PDB entry 6K71 | electron microscopy, 4.30 A resolution (low resolution: residue-level contacts below are approximate; hydrogen-bond / salt-bridge calls are withheld) | chains E and H of the 13 polymer chains in the assembly

# Chain E
Name: Translation initiation factor eIF-2B subunit gamma
From: Homo sapiens
UniProtKB: Q9NR50 (EI2BG_HUMAN); residue numbers follow UniProt; this construct covers 1-452
Sequence (452 residues; row label = number of the first residue in the row):
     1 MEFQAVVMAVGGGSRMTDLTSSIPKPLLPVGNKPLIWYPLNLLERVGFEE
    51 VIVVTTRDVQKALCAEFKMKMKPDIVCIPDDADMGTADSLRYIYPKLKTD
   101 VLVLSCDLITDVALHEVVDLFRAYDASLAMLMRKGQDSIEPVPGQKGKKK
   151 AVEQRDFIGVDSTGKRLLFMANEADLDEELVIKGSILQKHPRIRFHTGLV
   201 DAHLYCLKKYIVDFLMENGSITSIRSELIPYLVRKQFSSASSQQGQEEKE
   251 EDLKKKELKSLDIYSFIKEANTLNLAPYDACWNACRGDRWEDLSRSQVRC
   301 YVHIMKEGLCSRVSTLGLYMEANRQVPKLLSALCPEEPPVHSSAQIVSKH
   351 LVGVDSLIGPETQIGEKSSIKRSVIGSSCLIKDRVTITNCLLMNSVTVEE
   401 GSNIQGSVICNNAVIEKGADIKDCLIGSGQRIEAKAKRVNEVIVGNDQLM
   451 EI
Unresolved in the structure: 13-25, 57-60, 135-154, 237-238, 244-259, 268-271, 293-341, 445-452
UniProt features mapped onto this chain:
  - modified residue: M1 (N-acetylmethionine), S260 (Phosphoserine)
  - natural variant: L27 (L27Q: In VWM3), G47 (G47E: In VWM3), A87 (A87V: In VWM3), R225 (R225Q: In VWM3), I346 (I346T: In VWM3)

# Chain H
Name: Translation initiation factor eIF-2B subunit delta
From: Homo sapiens
UniProtKB: Q9UI10 (EI2BD_HUMAN); residue numbers follow UniProt; this construct covers 1-523
Sequence (523 residues; each row starts with the number of its first residue):
     1 MAAVAVAVREDSGSGMKAELPPGPGAVGREMTKEEKLQLRKEKKQQKKKR
    51 KEEKGAEPETGSAVSAAQCQVGPTRELPESGIQLGTPREKVPAGRSKAEL
   101 RAERRAKQEAERALKQARKGEQGGPPPKASPSTAGETPSGVKRLPEYPQV
   151 DDLLLRRLVKKPERQQVPTRKDYGSKVSLFSHLPQYSRQNSLTQFMSIPS
   201 SVIHPAMVRLGLQYSQGLVSGSNARCIALLRALQQVIQDYTTPPNEELSR
   251 DLVNKLKPYMSFLTQCRPLSASMHNAIKFLNKEITSVGSSKREEEAKSEL
   301 RAAIDRYVQEKIVLAAQAISRFAYQKISNGDVILVYGCSSLVSRILQEAW
   351 TEGRRFRVVVVDSRPWLEGRHTLRSLVHAGVPASYLLIPAASYVLPEVSK
   401 VLLGAHALLANGSVMSRVGTAQLALVARAHNVPVLVCCETYKFCERVQTD
   451 AFVSNELDDPDDLQCKRGEHVALANWQNHASLRLLNLVYDVTPPELVDLV
   501 ITELGMIPCSSVPVVLRVKSSDQ
Unresolved in the structure: 1-165, 523
UniProt features mapped onto this chain:
  - region: R170 to L179 (May bind the chemical integrated stress response (ISR) inhibitor ISRIB)
  - modified residue: A2 (N-acetylalanine), S12 (Phosphoserine), T86 (Phosphothreonine), S130 (Phosphoserine)
  - natural variant: R209 (R209Q: In VWM4), A228 (A228V: In VWM4), L269 (L269R: In VWM4), R357 (R357Q: In VWM4), R374 (R374C: In VWM4), C465 (C465R: In VWM4), Y489 (Y489H: In VWM4)

# Chain E / chain H interface
Pairs across the interface - 14 pairs, chain E then chain H:
  E2(E) - P205(H)
  F3(E) - I198(H)
  L43(E) - I198(H)
  V46(E) - S197(H)
  G47(E) - S197(H)
  G47(E) - P199(H)
  F48(E) - P199(H)
  E50(E) - P199(H)
  H115(E) - Q194(H)
  V118(E) - I198(H)
  D119(E) - T193(H)
  D119(E) - I198(H)
  R122(E) - I198(H)
  R122(E) - V208(H)
Other interface residues (no listed pair), chain E (14 interface residues in all): M1, L114, A123
Other interface residues (no listed pair), chain H (10 interface residues in all): S200, L212, L218

# Overview
14 residues of chain E and 10 residues of chain H are in contact.
Chain E is Translation initiation factor eIF-2B subunit gamma and chain H is Translation initiation factor
eIF-2B subunit delta, both from Homo sapiens; the structure, eIF2 - eIF2B complex, was determined by electron
microscopy together with 6K72, 6JLY and 6JLZ from the same study.
